PDB entry 8ZRR | electron microscopy, 3.61 A resolution | chains h and B of the 4 polymer chains in the assembly

== Chain h ==
Molecule: Heacy chain of D4 Fab
Organism: Homo sapiens
Notes: antibody fragment or engineered binder
Sequence (121 residues; each row starts with the number of its first residue):
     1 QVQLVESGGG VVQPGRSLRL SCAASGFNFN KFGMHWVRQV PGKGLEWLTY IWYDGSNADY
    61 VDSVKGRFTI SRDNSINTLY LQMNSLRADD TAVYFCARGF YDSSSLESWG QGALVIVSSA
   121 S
Disulfide bonds: Cys22-Cys96

== Chain B ==
Molecule: Capsid protein
Organism: hepatitis B virus genotype C
Reference sequence: A0A679FG23 (A0A679FG23_HBV); residues 1-142 here = UniProt positions 1-142
Sequence (142 residues; numbered 1 to 142; the number before each row is that of its first residue):
     1 MDIDPYKEFG ASVELLSFLP SDFFPSIRDL LDTASALYRE ALESPEHCSP HHTALRQAIL
    61 CWGELMNLAT WVGSNLEDPA SRELVVSYVN VNMGLKIRQL LWFHISCLTF GRETVLEYLV
   121 SFGVWIRTPP AYRPPNAPIL ST
Unresolved in the structure: 1
From the paper describing this entry:
  - mutagenesis - E77A: unchanged binding to cAbD4
  - mutagenesis - R127A, P130A, A131R: unchanged binding to 12 human anti-HBc mAbs
  - mutagenesis - P20A: decreased binding to Group I and Group III mAbs

== Interface between chain h and chain B ==
Pairs across the interface (6):
  Trp52(h) with Pro79(B), hydrophobic
  Tyr53(h) with Ala80(B), hydrophobic; Glu83(B), hydrogen bond
  Asp54(h) with Glu83(B)
  Ser103(h) with Glu77(B); Asp78(B), hydrogen bond (side chain-backbone)
Also at the interface, not in a pair above, chain h (5 interface residues in all): Asp102

== In short ==
Chain h and chain B each contribute 5 residues to their interface, with 2 hydrogen bonds. Among the polar
pairs are Tyr53(h)-Glu83(B) and Ser103(h)-Asp78(B). From the paper: P20A of chain B reduces binding to Group I
and Group III mAbs; R127A, P130A and A131R of chain B leave binding to 12 human anti-HBc mAbs unchanged.
Here chain h is Heacy chain of D4 Fab (Homo sapiens) and chain B is Capsid protein (hepatitis B virus genotype
C). Entry 8ZRR (Dimer-AB and Fab-hl complex of HBcAg) was determined by electron microscopy (same publication
as 8ZRE and 8ZRH).
